Entry 4FZX (X-ray diffraction, 2.30 A resolution); this record covers chains A and D of the 4 polymer chains in the assembly.

[Chain A]
Molecule: 17-nt DNA strand
Sequence (17 nucleotides; each row starts with the number of its first residue):
     1 CGGATCCACAATGACCT
Ion coordination: Na+ site 1: DC16, DT17 (shared with Asp6(D) of chain D); Na+ site 2: DT17 (shared with Asp6(D), Glu8(D), Asp139(D) of chain D)

[Chain D]
Name: Exodeoxyribonuclease 10
Source organism: Escherichia coli
Notes: EC 3.1.11.-
UniProt: P0AEK0 (EXOX_ECOLI); residues 1-167 here = UniProt positions 1-167
Amino-acid sequence (175 residues; each row starts with the number of its first residue):
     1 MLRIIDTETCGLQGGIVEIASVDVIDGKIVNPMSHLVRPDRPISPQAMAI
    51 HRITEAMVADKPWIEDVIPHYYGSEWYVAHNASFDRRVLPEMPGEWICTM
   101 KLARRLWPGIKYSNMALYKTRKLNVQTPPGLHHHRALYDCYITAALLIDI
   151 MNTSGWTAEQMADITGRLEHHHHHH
Not modelled in the structure: 167-175
Differences from the reference sequence: expression tag (168-175)
Modified / non-standard residues: Mse1, Mse33, Mse48, Mse57, Mse92, Mse100, Mse115, Mse151, Mse161 (selenomethionine; parent Met)
Ion coordination: Na+ site 1: Asp6 (shared with DC16(A), DT17(A) of chain A); Na+ site 2: Asp6, Glu8, Asp139 (shared with DT17(A) of chain A)
What the authors report for this chain:
  - catalytic residues: Asp6, Glu8, Asp85, His134, Asp139
  - binding site for the 17-nt DNA strand (chain A): Lys111, Tyr112, Asn114
  - binding site for the 17-nt DNA strand: Lys101, Arg104
  - mutagenesis - D6A, E8A, D85A, H134A, D139A: abolished catalytic activity
  - mutagenesis - L12T: decreased catalytic activity
  - mutagenesis - L12A (10-fold), Q13A (10-fold), R87A (3-fold), K101A (5-fold), R104A (5-fold): decreased catalytic activity on ssDNA
  - mutagenesis - L12A (>60-fold), Q13A (>60-fold), R87A (10-fold), K101A (20-fold), R104A (20-fold): decreased catalytic activity on dsDNA

[Chain A / chain D interface]
Contacting residue pairs (23):
  DG13(A) - Arg104(D)  base contact
  DA14(A) - Tyr112(D)  hydrogen bond to the base
  DC15(A) - Asn81(D)  base contact
  DC15(A) - Mse100(D)  base contact
  DC15(A) - Tyr112(D)  sugar contact
  DC15(A) - Ser113(D)  phosphate contact
  DC16(A) - Leu12(D)  base contact
  DC16(A) - His80(D)  salt bridge to the phosphate
  DC16(A) - Asn81(D)  hydrogen bond to the sugar
  DC16(A) - Phe84(D)  base contact
  DC16(A) - Arg87(D)  base contact
  DC16(A) - Ser113(D)  phosphate contact
  DC16(A) - Asn114(D)  hydrogen bond to the phosphate
  DT17(A) - Asp6(D)  phosphate contact
  DT17(A) - Thr7(D)  sugar contact
  DT17(A) - Glu8(D)  phosphate contact
  DT17(A) - Thr9(D)  hydrogen bond to the phosphate
  DT17(A) - Gly11(D)  base contact
  DT17(A) - Leu12(D)  base contact
  DT17(A) - Ala47(D)  sugar contact
  DT17(A) - Ile50(D)  base contact
  DT17(A) - His51(D)  phosphate contact
  DT17(A) - Phe84(D)  sugar contact
Interface residues without a listed pair, chain D (20 interface residues in all): Lys111, Asp139

[In short]
Chain A and chain D form an interface of 5 and 20 residues respectively, with 4 hydrogen bonds and 1 salt
bridge. Polar contacts include DA14(A)-Tyr112(D), DC16(A)-Asn81(D) and DC16(A)-Asn114(D). From the paper:
catalytic residues Asp6(D), Glu8(D) and Asp85(D) among others; D6A, E8A and D85A of chain D, among others,
abolish catalytic activity; 11 substitutions were tested in all.
Chain A is a 17-nt DNA strand and chain D is Exodeoxyribonuclease 10 (Escherichia coli); the structure,
Exonuclease X in complex with 3' overhanging duplex DNA, was determined by X-ray diffraction together with
4FZY and 4FZZ from the same study.
